5JWC - chains A and H; structure by X-ray diffraction, 2.05 A resolution.

Chain A (and H):
Name: NADH dehydrogenase, putative
Organism: Plasmodium falciparum (isolate 3D7)
Notes: EC 1.6.99.3; chain H of this document is another copy of the same molecule, construct and numbering; everything in this record applies to it too
Reference sequence: Q8I302 (Q8I302_PLAF7); residues 25-533 here = UniProt positions 25-533
Chain sequence (521 residues; row label = number of the first residue in the row):
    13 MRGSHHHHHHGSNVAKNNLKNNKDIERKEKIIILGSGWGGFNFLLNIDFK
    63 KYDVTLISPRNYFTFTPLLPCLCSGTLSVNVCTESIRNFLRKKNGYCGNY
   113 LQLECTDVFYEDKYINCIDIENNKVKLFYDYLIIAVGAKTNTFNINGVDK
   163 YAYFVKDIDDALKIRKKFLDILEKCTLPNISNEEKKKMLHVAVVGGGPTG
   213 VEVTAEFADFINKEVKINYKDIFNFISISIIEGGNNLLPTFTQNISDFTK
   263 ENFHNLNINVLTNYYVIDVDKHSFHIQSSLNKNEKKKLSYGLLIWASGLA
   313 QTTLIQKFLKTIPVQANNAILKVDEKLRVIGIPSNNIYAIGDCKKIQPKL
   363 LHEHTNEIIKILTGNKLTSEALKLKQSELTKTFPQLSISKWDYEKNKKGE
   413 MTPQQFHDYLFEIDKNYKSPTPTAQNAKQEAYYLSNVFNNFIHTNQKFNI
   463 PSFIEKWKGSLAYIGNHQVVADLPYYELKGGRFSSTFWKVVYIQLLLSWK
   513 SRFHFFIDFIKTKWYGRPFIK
Disordered / not traced: 13-38
Construct notes: initiating methionine (13); expression tag (14-24)
Bound ions: Mg2+ site 1 near Thr76 (its only coordinating residue here); Mg2+ site 2: Ala147 (together with FAD); Mg2+ site 3: Ile352 (together with FAD)
Ligand contacts:
  - 4W0 (5-fluoro-3-methyl-2-{4-[4-(trifluoromethoxy)benzyl]phenyl}quinolin-4(1H)-one), molecule 1: Tyr74, Val91, Asn92, Ile170, Asp171, Leu174
  - 4W0, molecule 2: Cys83, Thr88, Glu218, Asp221, Asn224, Lys225, Leu268, Tyr475, Asn478, His479, Ser497, Trp500, Lys501, Phe521, Arg529
  - 4W0, molecule 3: Leu84, Gly87, Leu89, Ser90, Leu174, Arg177, Lys178, Pro530, Ile532, Lys533
  - FAD (flavin-adenine dinucleotide): Leu46, Gly47, Ser48, Gly49, Trp50, Gly51, Gly52, Ile69, Ser70, Pro71, Arg72, Thr78, Pro79, Leu81, Leu115, Glu116, Cys117, Ala147, Val148, Gly149, Val167, Lys168, Thr211, Thr314, Leu316, Ile352, Gly353, Asp354, Pro434, Thr435, Ala436, Gln437, Ala439, Tyr504
  - fragment of triton x-100 (TRT), molecule 1: Trp50, Pro79, Ala436, Gln437, Lys440, Lys470, Gly471, Ser472, Leu473, Phe499, Val502, Val503, Tyr504, Gln506, Leu507
  - fragment of triton x-100 (TRT), molecule 2: Ile505, Gln506, Leu509, Ser510, Trp511, Arg514
  - fragment of triton x-100 (TRT), molecule 3: Ile505, Trp511, Arg514, Phe515, Phe518

How chain A and chain H interact:
Pairs across the interface (63; chain A residue first):
  Asn73(A) - Glu185(H)  hydrogen bond
  Asn73(A) - Lys533(H)
  Tyr74(A) - Ile532(H)  hydrophobic
  Val91(A) - Ile532(H)  hydrophobic
  Asn92(A) - Lys523(H)
  Ser97(A) - Phe531(H)
  Ser97(A) - Ile532(H)
  Arg99(A) - Glu185(H)  salt bridge
  Arg99(A) - Thr188(H)
  Arg99(A) - Asn230(H)
  Arg99(A) - Tyr231(H)
  Asn100(A) - Asn230(H)
  Arg103(A) - Ile229(H)
  Arg103(A) - Asn230(H)  hydrogen bond
  Tyr112(A) - Glu185(H)
  Leu113(A) - Thr188(H)
  Gln114(A) - Glu185(H)
  Gln114(A) - Leu189(H)
  Gln114(A) - Lys533(H)
  Leu115(A) - Leu189(H)  hydrophobic
  Asp131(A) - Leu189(H)
  Asp131(A) - Asn191(H)  hydrogen bond
  Glu133(A) - Lys186(H)  salt bridge
  Asn135(A) - Asn191(H)
  Val137(A) - Pro190(H)  hydrophobic
  Val137(A) - Asn191(H)
  Glu185(A) - Asn73(H)  hydrogen bond
  Glu185(A) - Arg99(H)  salt bridge
  Glu185(A) - Tyr112(H)
  Glu185(A) - Gln114(H)
  Lys186(A) - Glu133(H)  salt bridge
  Thr188(A) - Arg99(H)
  Thr188(A) - Leu113(H)
  Leu189(A) - Leu115(H)  hydrophobic
  Leu189(A) - Asp131(H)
  Pro190(A) - Val137(H)  hydrophobic
  Asn191(A) - Asp131(H)  hydrogen bond
  Asn191(A) - Val137(H)
  Ile229(A) - Arg103(H)
  Asn230(A) - Arg99(H)
  Asn230(A) - Asn100(H)
  Asn230(A) - Arg103(H)  hydrogen bond
  Tyr231(A) - Arg99(H)
  Trp511(A) - Tyr527(H)
  Lys512(A) - Tyr527(H)
  Phe515(A) - Ile519(H)  hydrophobic
  Phe515(A) - Ile522(H)  hydrophobic
  Phe515(A) - Tyr527(H)
  His516(A) - Lys523(H)  hydrogen bond
  Ile519(A) - Phe515(H)  hydrophobic
  Ile519(A) - Ile519(H)  hydrophobic
  Ile522(A) - Phe515(H)  hydrophobic
  Lys523(A) - Asn92(H)
  Lys523(A) - His516(H)  hydrogen bond
  Tyr527(A) - Trp511(H)
  Tyr527(A) - Lys512(H)
  Tyr527(A) - Phe515(H)
  Phe531(A) - Ser97(H)
  Ile532(A) - Tyr74(H)  hydrophobic
  Ile532(A) - Val91(H)  hydrophobic
  Ile532(A) - Thr95(H)
  Ile532(A) - Ser97(H)
  Lys533(A) - Asn73(H)  hydrogen bond
Also at the interface, not in a pair above, chain A (39 interface residues in all): Thr95, Trp526, Pro530
Also at the interface, not in a pair above, chain H (39 interface residues in all): Asn135, Trp526, Pro530

Summary:
Chain A and chain H each contribute 39 residues to their interface; the contacts include 9 hydrogen bonds and
4 salt bridges. Polar contacts include Arg99(A)-Glu185(H), Glu133(A)-Lys186(H) and Asn73(A)-Glu185(H).
Chain A and chain H are both NADH dehydrogenase, putative (Plasmodium falciparum (isolate 3D7)); the
structure, Structure of NDH2 from plasmodium falciparum in complex with RYL-552, was determined by X-ray
diffraction together with 5JWB and 5JWA from the same study.
